PDB entry 9G05 | electron microscopy, 3.13 A resolution | chains A and B of the 4 polymer chains in the assembly

[Chain A (and B)]
Name: Thiopeptide-type bacteriocin biosynthesis domain containing protein
Organism: Clostridium sp. Maddingley MBC34-26
Notes: chain B of this document is another copy of the same molecule, construct and numbering; everything in this record applies to it too
Reference sequence: K6TUQ9 (K6TUQ9_9CLOT); residues 1-1038 here = UniProt positions 1-1038
Chain sequence (1038 residues; each row starts with the number of its first residue):
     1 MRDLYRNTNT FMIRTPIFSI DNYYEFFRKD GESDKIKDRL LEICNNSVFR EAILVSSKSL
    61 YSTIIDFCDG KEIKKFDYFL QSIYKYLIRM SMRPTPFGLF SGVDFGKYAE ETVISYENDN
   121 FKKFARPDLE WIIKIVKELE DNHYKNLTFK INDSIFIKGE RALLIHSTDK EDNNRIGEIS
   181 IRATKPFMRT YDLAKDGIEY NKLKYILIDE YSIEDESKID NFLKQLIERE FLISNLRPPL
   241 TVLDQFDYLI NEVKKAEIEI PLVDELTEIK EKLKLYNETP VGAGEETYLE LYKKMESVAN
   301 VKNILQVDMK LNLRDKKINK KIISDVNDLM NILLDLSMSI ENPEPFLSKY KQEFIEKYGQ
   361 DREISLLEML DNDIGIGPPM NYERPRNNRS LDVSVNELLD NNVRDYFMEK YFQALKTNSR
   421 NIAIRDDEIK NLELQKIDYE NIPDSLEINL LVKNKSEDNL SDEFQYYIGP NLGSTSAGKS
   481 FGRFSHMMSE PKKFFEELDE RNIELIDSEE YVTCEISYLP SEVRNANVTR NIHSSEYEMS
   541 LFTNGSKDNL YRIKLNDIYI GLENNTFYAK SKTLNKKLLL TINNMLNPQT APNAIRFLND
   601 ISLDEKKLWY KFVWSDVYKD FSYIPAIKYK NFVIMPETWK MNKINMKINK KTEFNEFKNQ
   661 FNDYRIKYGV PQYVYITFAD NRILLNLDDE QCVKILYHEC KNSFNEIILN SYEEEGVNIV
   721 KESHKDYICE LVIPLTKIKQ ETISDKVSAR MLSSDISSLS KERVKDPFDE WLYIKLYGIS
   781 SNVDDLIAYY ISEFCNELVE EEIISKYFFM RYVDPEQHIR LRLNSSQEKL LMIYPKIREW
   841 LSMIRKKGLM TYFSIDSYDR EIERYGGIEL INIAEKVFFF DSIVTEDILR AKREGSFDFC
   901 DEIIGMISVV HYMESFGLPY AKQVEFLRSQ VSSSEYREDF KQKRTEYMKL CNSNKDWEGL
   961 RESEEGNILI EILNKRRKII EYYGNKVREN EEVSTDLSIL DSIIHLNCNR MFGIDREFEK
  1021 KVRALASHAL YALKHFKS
Not modelled in the structure: 1, 742-750, 1038
What the authors report for this chain:
  - conformationally variable residues (loop rearrangement): Leu164 to Ile179
  - contacts within the chain: Lys137-Asp169, Thr168-Glu230, Lys170-Ser521
  - catalytic residues: Arg89, Arg93, Thr95, Asp128, Asp308, Arg483, Arg822, Arg864, His1005 (by similarity / conservation)

[How chain A and chain B interact]
Residue-residue contacts (80):
  Glu160(A) - Lys847(B)
  Asp373(A) - Gly778(B)
  Asp373(A) - Ser780(B)  hydrogen bond
  Asp373(A) - Ser781(B)  hydrogen bond
  Asp373(A) - Thr851(B)
  Asn388(A) - Ser780(B)
  Asn388(A) - Gln817(B)
  Arg389(A) - Pro815(B)
  Ser390(A) - Val813(B)
  Ser390(A) - Pro815(B)  hydrogen bond (backbone-backbone)
  Leu391(A) - Pro815(B)  hydrophobic
  Asn402(A) - Lys643(B)
  Arg404(A) - Asp620(B)  salt bridge
  Asp405(A) - Asn642(B)
  Asp405(A) - Ile644(B)
  Tyr406(A) - Ile644(B)
  Met408(A) - Asp620(B)
  Met408(A) - Phe621(B)  hydrophobic
  Glu409(A) - Ser622(B)  hydrogen bond
  Glu409(A) - Asn642(B)
  Glu409(A) - Ile644(B)
  Glu409(A) - Asn645(B)
  Glu409(A) - Tyr668(B)  hydrogen bond
  Phe412(A) - Leu415(B)  hydrophobic
  Phe412(A) - Tyr668(B)  hydrophobic
  Gln413(A) - Lys667(B)
  Leu415(A) - Phe412(B)  hydrophobic
  Leu415(A) - Leu415(B)  hydrophobic
  Leu415(A) - Lys416(B)
  Lys416(A) - Leu415(B)
  Lys416(A) - Asn418(B)
  Asn418(A) - Lys416(B)
  Asp620(A) - Arg404(B)  salt bridge
  Ser622(A) - Glu409(B)
  Tyr623(A) - Phe412(B)  hydrophobic
  Asn642(A) - Asp405(B)
  Asn642(A) - Glu409(B)
  Lys643(A) - Asn402(B)
  Ile644(A) - Tyr406(B)
  Ile644(A) - Glu409(B)
  Lys667(A) - Gln413(B)
  Tyr668(A) - Glu409(B)  hydrogen bond
  Tyr668(A) - Phe412(B)  hydrophobic
  Leu759(A) - Thr851(B)
  Asp766(A) - Arg838(B)  salt bridge
  Asp766(A) - Ser842(B)
  Asp766(A) - Arg845(B)  salt bridge
  Pro767(A) - Tyr834(B)  hydrogen bond (backbone-side chain)
  Pro767(A) - Arg838(B)
  Pro767(A) - Phe853(B)
  Phe768(A) - Tyr834(B)  hydrophobic
  Asp769(A) - Arg838(B)  salt bridge
  Gly778(A) - Asp373(B)
  Ser780(A) - Asp373(B)  hydrogen bond
  Ser780(A) - Asn388(B)
  Ser781(A) - Asp373(B)  hydrogen bond
  Pro815(A) - Arg389(B)
  Pro815(A) - Ser390(B)  hydrogen bond (backbone-backbone)
  Gln817(A) - Asn388(B)
  Gln827(A) - Arg838(B)
  Leu831(A) - Leu831(B)  hydrophobic
  Tyr834(A) - Pro767(B)  hydrogen bond (side chain-backbone)
  Tyr834(A) - Phe768(B)  hydrophobic
  Arg838(A) - Asp766(B)  salt bridge
  Arg838(A) - Pro767(B)
  Arg838(A) - Asp769(B)  salt bridge
  Arg838(A) - Gln827(B)
  Ser842(A) - Asp766(B)
  Arg845(A) - Asp766(B)  salt bridge
  Lys847(A) - Glu160(B)
  Thr851(A) - Asp373(B)
  Thr851(A) - Leu759(B)
  Phe853(A) - Pro767(B)
  Phe853(A) - Ser857(B)  hydrogen bond (backbone-side chain)
  Ser854(A) - Ile855(B)
  Ser854(A) - Asp856(B)  hydrogen bond
  Ile855(A) - Ser854(B)
  Ile855(A) - Ile855(B)  hydrogen bond (backbone-backbone)
  Asp856(A) - Ser854(B)  hydrogen bond
  Ser857(A) - Phe853(B)  hydrogen bond (side chain-backbone)
Other interface residues (no listed pair), chain A (59 interface residues in all): Lys158, Gly159, Ile374, Tyr411, Leu432, Phe621, Asn645, Lys647, Val813, Glu816, Pro835
Other interface residues (no listed pair), chain B (59 interface residues in all): Lys158, Gly159, Ile374, Leu391, Met408, Asn431, Leu432, Tyr623, Glu816, Pro835, Tyr852

[Summary]
Chain A and chain B each contribute 59 residues to their interface, with 16 hydrogen bonds and 8 salt bridges.
Polar contacts include Arg404(A)-Asp620(B), Asp766(A)-Arg838(B) and Asp766(A)-Arg845(B). From the paper:
catalytic residues Arg89(A), Arg93(A) and Thr95(A) among others; conformational variability at Leu164(A).
Both chains are Thiopeptide-type bacteriocin biosynthesis domain containing protein (Clostridium sp.
Maddingley MBC34-26). Entry 9G05 (Structure of MadB, a class I dehydrates from Clostridium maddingley, in
complex with its substrate) was determined by electron microscopy.
